PDB entry 8TSL | electron microscopy, 3.40 A resolution | chains C and D of the 12 polymer chains in the assembly

# Chain C (and D)
Name: Transport permease protein
Organism: Caldimonas thermodepolymerans
Notes: chain D of this document is another copy of the same molecule, construct and numbering; everything in this record applies to it too
Reference sequence: A0A2S5T447 (A0A2S5T447_9BURK); residues 3-271 here correspond to UniProt positions 1-269 (UniProt number = residue number - 2)
Sequence (274 residues; each row starts with the number of its first residue; numbers below 1 keep their minus sign (Met-2 is residue -2)):
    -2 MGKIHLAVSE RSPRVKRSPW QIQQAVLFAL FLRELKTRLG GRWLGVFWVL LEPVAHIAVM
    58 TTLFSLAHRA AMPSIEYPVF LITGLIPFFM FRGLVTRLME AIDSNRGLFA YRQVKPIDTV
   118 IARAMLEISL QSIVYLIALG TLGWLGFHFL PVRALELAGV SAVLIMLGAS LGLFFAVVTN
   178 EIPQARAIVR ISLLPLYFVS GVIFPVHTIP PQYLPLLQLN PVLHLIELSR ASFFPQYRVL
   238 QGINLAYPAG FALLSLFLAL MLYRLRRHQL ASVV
Not modelled in the structure: -2 to 13, 270-271
Differences from the reference sequence: initiating methionine (-2); expression tag (-1 to 2); conflict Leu3 (Met1 in A0A2S5T447)
What the authors report for this chain:
  - mutagenesis - R89K: decreased stability

# Chain C / chain D interface
Contacting residue pairs - 12 pairs, chain C then chain D:
  Arg35(C) - Gln181(D)
  Arg39(C) - Ile179(D)
  Trp45(C) - Ile185(D)  hydrophobic
  Glu49(C) - Ile188(D)
  Thr59(C) - Tyr210(D)  hydrogen bond
  Ile179(C) - Arg39(D)
  Gln181(C) - Arg35(D)
  Ile185(C) - Trp45(D)
  Ile188(C) - Glu49(D)
  Leu191(C) - Leu191(D)  hydrophobic
  Phe195(C) - Phe195(D)  hydrophobic
  Tyr210(C) - Thr59(D)  hydrogen bond
Also at the interface, not in a pair above, chain C (14 interface residues in all): Gly37, His53
Also at the interface, not in a pair above, chain D (14 interface residues in all): Gly37, His53

# Summary
Chain C and chain D each contribute 14 residues to their interface, with 2 hydrogen bonds. The hydrogen-bonded
pair is Thr59(C)-Tyr210(D). The paper reports that R89K of chain C reduces stability.
Chain C and chain D are both Transport permease protein (Caldimonas thermodepolymerans); the structure, S.
thermodepolymerans KpsM-KpsE in Apo 2 state with rigid body fitted KpsT, was determined by electron microscopy
together with 8TSH, 8TSI, 8TSW, 8TT3 and 8TUN from the same study.
